9G2V - chains A and B; structure by electron microscopy, 3.35 A resolution.

Chain A:
Protein: Mycobactin import ATP-binding/permease protein IrtA
Organism: Mycolicibacterium thermoresistibile ATCC 19527
Notes: EC 7.2.2.-
UniProtKB: G7CBF5 (IRTA_MYCT3); numbering as in UniProt (aligned over 315-908)
Sequence (595 residues; each row starts with the number of its first residue):
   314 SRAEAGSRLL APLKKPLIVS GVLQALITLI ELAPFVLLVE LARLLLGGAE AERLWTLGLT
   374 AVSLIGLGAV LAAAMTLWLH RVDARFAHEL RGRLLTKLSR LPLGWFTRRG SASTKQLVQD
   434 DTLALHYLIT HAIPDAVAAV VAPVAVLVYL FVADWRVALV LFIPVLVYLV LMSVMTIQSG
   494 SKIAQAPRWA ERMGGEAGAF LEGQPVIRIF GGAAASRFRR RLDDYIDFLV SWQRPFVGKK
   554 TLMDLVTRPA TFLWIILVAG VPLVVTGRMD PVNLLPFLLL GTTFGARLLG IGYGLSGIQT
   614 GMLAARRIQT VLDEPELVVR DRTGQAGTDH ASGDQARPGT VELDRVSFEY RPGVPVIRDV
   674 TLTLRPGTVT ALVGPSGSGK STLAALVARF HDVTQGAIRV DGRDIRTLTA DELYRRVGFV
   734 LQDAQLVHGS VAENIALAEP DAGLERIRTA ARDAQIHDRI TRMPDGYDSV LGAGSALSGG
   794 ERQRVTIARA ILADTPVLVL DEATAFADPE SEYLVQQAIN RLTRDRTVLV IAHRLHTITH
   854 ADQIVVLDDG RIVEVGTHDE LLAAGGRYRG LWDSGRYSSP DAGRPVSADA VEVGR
Disordered / not traced: 314-315, 635-650, 889-908
Differences from the reference sequence: expression tag (314)
Swiss-Prot annotation at these positions:
  - binding site (ATP): Gly687 to Ser694
Ion coordination: Zn2+: His393, His444 (shared with Gln237(B) of chain B)
Ligand contacts: ADP (adenosine-5'-diphosphate): Arg422, Tyr663, Arg664, Val669, Gly690, Ser691, Gly692, Lys693, Ser694, Thr695, His846

Chain B:
Protein: Mycobactin import ATP-binding/permease protein IrtB
Organism: Mycolicibacterium thermoresistibile ATCC 19527
Notes: EC 7.2.2.-
UniProtKB: G7CBF6 (IRTB_MYCT3); numbering as in UniProt (aligned over 1-579)
Sequence (586 residues; numbered 1 to 586; the number before each row is that of its first residue):
     1 MIRTLLRLVP AEKRGAVAGY AVLTLLSVLL RAVGAVLLIP LLAALFSDTP SDAWLWLGWL
    61 TAVTLAGWVT DTNTARLGFD LGFAVLSRTQ HDMADRLPNV AMSWFTPDNT ATARQAIAAT
   121 GPELAGLVVN LLTPLIGAAL LPAAIGVALL FVSVPLGLAA LAGVAVLFGA LALSGRLSRA
   181 ADKVAGETNS AFTERIIEFA RTQQALRAAR RVEPARSQVG SALAAQHGAG LRLLTMQIPG
   241 QVLFSLAGQV ALIGFAGMAV WLTVRGQLGV PEAIALIVVL VRYLEPFAAI ADLAPALETT
   301 RATLNRIQAV LDAPTLPAGR RRLDRTGAAP SIEFDDVRFS YGDEVVLDGV SFTLRPGNTT
   361 AIVGPSGSGK TTILSLIAGL QQPASGRVLL DGVDVTTLDP EARRAAVSVV FQHPYLFDGT
   421 LRDNVLVGDP EADPDDVTAA MRLARVDELL DRLPDGDATV VGEGGTALSG GERQRVSIAR
   481 ALLKPAPVLL VDEATSALDN ANEAAVVDAL TADPRPRTRV IVAHRLASIR HADRVLFVEA
   541 GRVVEDGAID ELLAAGGRFA QFWAQQQAAS EWAIGSTARA LEVLFQ
Disordered / not traced: 1, 320-326, 578-586
Differences from the reference sequence: expression tag (580-586)
Swiss-Prot annotation at these positions:
  - binding site (ATP): Gly364 to Thr371
Ion coordination: Zn2+: Gln237 (shared with His393(A), His444(A) of chain A)
Ligand contacts: ADP (adenosine-5'-diphosphate): Tyr341, Pro365, Ser366, Ser368, Gly369, Lys370, Thr371, Thr372, Gln412, His524
What the authors report for this chain:
  - mutagenesis - Q249A, Q249F, Q249L, A256F, A256L, A256R: increased catalytic activity
  - mutagenesis - Q249R: unchanged catalytic activity

How chain A and chain B interact:
Contacting residue pairs - 193 pairs, chain A then chain B:
  Glu344(A) with Ser245(B); Gln249(B), hydrogen bond (backbone-side chain)
  Pro347(A) with Gln249(B)
  Phe348(A) with Gln249(B); Leu252(B), hydrophobic
  Leu351(A) with Leu252(B), hydrophobic; Ala256(B), hydrophobic
  Leu354(A) with Val260(B), hydrophobic
  Leu358(A) with Val260(B), hydrophobic; Val270(B)
  Leu359(A) with Val270(B), hydrophobic; Ile274(B), hydrophobic
  Leu367(A) with Val260(B), hydrophobic
  Ala374(A) with Ile253(B), hydrophobic
  Ile378(A) with Gln249(B); Ile253(B), hydrophobic
  Ala382(A) with Val242(B); Leu246(B), hydrophobic
  Ala385(A) with Val242(B), hydrophobic
  Ala386(A) with Ile238(B), hydrophobic
  Leu390(A) with Leu234(B)
  His393(A) with Leu234(B); Gln237(B), hydrogen bond
  Arg394(A) with Leu231(B), hydrogen bond (side chain-backbone)
  Ala397(A) with His227(B), hydrogen bond (backbone-side chain); Leu231(B), hydrophobic
  Arg398(A) with His227(B)
  His401(A) with Leu223(B); Ala224(B); His227(B)
  Arg404(A) with Phe192(B); Thr193(B); Ile196(B); Leu223(B)
  Gly405(A) with Leu223(B)
  Leu408(A) with Phe199(B), hydrophobic; Arg216(B); Val219(B), hydrophobic; Gly220(B)
  Leu411(A) with Ile196(B), hydrophobic; Phe199(B), hydrophobic; Ala200(B), hydrophobic; Gln203(B)
  Ser412(A) with Phe199(B); Val212(B); Arg216(B), hydrogen bond
  Leu414(A) with Arg207(B), hydrogen bond (backbone-side chain)
  Leu416(A) with Gln204(B), hydrogen bond (backbone-side chain); Arg207(B)
  Phe419(A) with Ala200(B); Gln203(B); Gln204(B)
  Thr420(A) with Gln204(B)
  Thr427(A) with Ala200(B)
  Lys428(A) with Ile197(B)
  Val431(A) with Thr193(B); Ile196(B), hydrophobic; Ile197(B), hydrophobic
  Gln432(A) with Asn189(B); Ser190(B); Thr193(B); Glu194(B); Ile197(B)
  Thr435(A) with Asn189(B), hydrogen bond
  Leu436(A) with Gly186(B); Asn189(B)
  His439(A) with Ala185(B)
  Tyr440(A) with Asp182(B), hydrogen bond (side chain-backbone)
  His444(A) with Asp182(B), salt bridge; Gln237(B), hydrogen bond
  Gly507(A) with Arg114(B), hydrogen bond (backbone-side chain); Ala118(B)
  Ala510(A) with Ile117(B), hydrophobic
  Gly511(A) with Arg114(B)
  Leu514(A) with Phe105(B), hydrophobic; Arg114(B)
  Glu515(A) with Tyr415(B)
  Gln517(A) with Leu97(B); Pro98(B); Met102(B); Phe105(B)
  Pro518(A) with Met102(B); Leu380(B), hydrophobic; Phe411(B), hydrophobic
  Val519(A) with Phe411(B), hydrophobic; Tyr415(B), hydrophobic
  Arg521(A) with Leu97(B), hydrogen bond (side chain-backbone); Pro98(B), hydrogen bond (side chain-backbone); Val100(B), hydrogen bond (side chain-backbone); Met102(B), hydrogen bond; Leu380(B); Arg404(B), hydrogen bond (backbone-side chain)
  Ile522(A) with Ala378(B); Arg404(B); Val407(B); Val409(B), hydrophobic
  Phe523(A) with Val409(B); Gly428(B); Arg480(B); Lys484(B)
  Arg530(A) with Phe417(B)
  Arg532(A) with His91(B); Ala94(B); Asp95(B), salt bridge
  Leu535(A) with Gln90(B); Ala94(B), hydrophobic
  Asp536(A) with His91(B), salt bridge
  Tyr538(A) with Pro122(B)
  Ile539(A) with Ser87(B); Gln90(B)
  Gln546(A) with Phe83(B); Ala125(B)
  Arg547(A) with Asp80(B), salt bridge; Phe83(B)
  Val550(A) with Phe79(B), hydrophobic
  Lys553(A) with Phe79(B)
  Thr554(A) with Ala75(B); Arg76(B); Phe79(B)
  Leu558(A) with Trp68(B); Asp71(B); Thr72(B)
  Arg561(A) with Arg31(B); Asp71(B), salt bridge
  Pro562(A) with Glu285(B)
  Ala563(A) with Arg31(B)
  Thr564(A) with Trp68(B)
  Leu566(A) with Arg282(B)
  Trp567(A) with Thr61(B), hydrogen bond; Thr64(B)
  Leu570(A) with Leu38(B), hydrophobic; Leu41(B), hydrophobic; Leu60(B), hydrophobic
  Pro575(A) with Trp54(B), hydrophobic
  Val577(A) with Leu45(B), hydrophobic
  Val578(A) with Pro50(B); Ser51(B); Trp54(B)
  Pro584(A) with Phe46(B)
  Leu588(A) with Val278(B), hydrophobic
  Leu591(A) with Leu42(B), hydrophobic; Val278(B), hydrophobic; Arg282(B), hydrogen bond (backbone-side chain)
  Leu592(A) with Val281(B), hydrophobic
  Thr595(A) with Arg282(B), hydrogen bond
  Thr596(A) with Glu285(B)
  Tyr606(A) with Pro295(B)
  Leu630(A) with Arg207(B)
  Val682(A) with Ile574(B), hydrophobic
  Asp724(A) with Arg210(B)
  Tyr727(A) with Arg207(B); Arg210(B)
  Arg728(A) with Arg210(B)
  Gln738(A) with Arg201(B), hydrogen bond (side chain-backbone); Thr202(B); Gln204(B); Ala205(B), hydrogen bond (side chain-backbone)
  Leu739(A) with Thr202(B)
  His741(A) with Gln218(B)
  Leu750(A) with Ala209(B), hydrophobic; Arg211(B), hydrogen bond (backbone-side chain)
  Ala751(A) with Ala209(B); Arg210(B); Arg211(B), hydrogen bond (backbone-side chain)
  Pro753(A) with Arg211(B)
  Gly785(A) with Arg201(B)
  Ala786(A) with Arg201(B)
  Arg802(A) with Ala205(B)
  Ala806(A) with Arg210(B)
  Glu815(A) with Ile574(B)
  Pro822(A) with Gln566(B), hydrogen bond (backbone-side chain)
  Glu823(A) with Pro365(B)
  Glu825(A) with Gln566(B)
  Tyr826(A) with Ala568(B), hydrophobic
  Gln829(A) with Ala569(B); Trp572(B)
  Asn833(A) with Trp572(B); Ser576(B), hydrogen bond (side chain-backbone)
  Arg837(A) with Gly575(B)
  His846(A) with Leu498(B)
  His849(A) with Ala573(B)
  Thr850(A) with Ala573(B); Ile574(B), hydrogen bond (backbone-backbone)
  Thr852(A) with Ala573(B)
  His853(A) with Ala573(B); Ile574(B), hydrogen bond (side chain-backbone); Gly575(B); Ser576(B), hydrogen bond (side chain-backbone); Thr577(B)
  Ala854(A) with Ile574(B), hydrogen bond (backbone-backbone); Gly575(B)
  Ser887(A) with Asn500(B)
  Gly888(A) with Asn500(B)
Other interface residues (no listed pair), chain A (139 interface residues in all): Ala355, Thr389, Thr409, Arg413, Asp448, Met506, Gly508, Phe513, Gly516, Phe531, Leu542, Val543, Leu555, Val559, Val574, Val585, Leu587, Phe590, Phe703, Ala723, Phe732, Asp736, Val740, Glu752, Asp807, Phe819, Gln830, Ile832, Val843, Arg847, Ile851
Other interface residues (no listed pair), chain B (127 interface residues in all): Leu57, Leu86, Ala101, Thr110, Ala113, Gly121, Thr133, Glu198, Leu206, Ala208, Gln241, Val264, Ile277, Leu316, Gly364, Val427, Ala481, Ser496, Ala497, Gln565, Ser570

Summary:
139 residues of chain A and 127 residues of chain B are in contact; the contacts include 29 hydrogen bonds and
5 salt bridges. Polar contacts include His444(A)-Asp182(B), Arg532(A)-Asp95(B) and Asp536(A)-His91(B). From
the paper: Q249A, Q249F and Q249L of chain B, among others, increase catalytic activity; Q249R of chain B
leaves catalytic activity unchanged; 7 substitutions were tested in all.
Here chain A is Mycobactin import ATP-binding/permease protein IrtA and chain B is Mycobactin import
ATP-binding/permease protein IrtB, both from Mycolicibacterium thermoresistibile ATCC 19527. Entry 9G2V
(Cryo-EM structure of IrtAB in inward-facing state in presence of mycobactin under turnover conditions in
LMNG) was determined by electron microscopy together with 9FW3, 9FXC, 9G2K, 9G2L, 9G2M, 9G2S and 7 further
entries from the same study.
